Entry 6H14 (X-ray diffraction, 1.86 A resolution); this record covers chain B.

# Chain B
Molecule: Acetylcholinesterase
From: Tetronarce californica
Notes: EC 3.1.1.7
Reference sequence: P04058 (ACES_TETCF); residues 1-565 here correspond to UniProt positions 22-586 (UniProt number = residue number + 21)
Amino-acid sequence (565 residues; each row starts with the number of its first residue):
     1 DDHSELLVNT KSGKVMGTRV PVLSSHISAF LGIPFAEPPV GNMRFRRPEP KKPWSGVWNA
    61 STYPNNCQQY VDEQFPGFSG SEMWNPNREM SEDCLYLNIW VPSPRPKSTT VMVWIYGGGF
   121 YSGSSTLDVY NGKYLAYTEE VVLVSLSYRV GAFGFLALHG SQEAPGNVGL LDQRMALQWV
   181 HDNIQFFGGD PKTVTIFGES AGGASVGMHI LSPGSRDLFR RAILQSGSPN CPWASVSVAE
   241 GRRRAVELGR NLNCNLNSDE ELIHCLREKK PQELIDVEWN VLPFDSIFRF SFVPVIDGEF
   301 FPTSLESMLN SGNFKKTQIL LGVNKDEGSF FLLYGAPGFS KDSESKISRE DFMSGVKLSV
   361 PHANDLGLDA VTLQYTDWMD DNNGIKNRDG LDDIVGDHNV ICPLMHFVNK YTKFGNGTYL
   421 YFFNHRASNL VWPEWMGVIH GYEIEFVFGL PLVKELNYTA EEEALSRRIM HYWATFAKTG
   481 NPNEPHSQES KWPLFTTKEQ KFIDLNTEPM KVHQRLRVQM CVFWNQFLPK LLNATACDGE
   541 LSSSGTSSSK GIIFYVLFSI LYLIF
Unresolved in the structure: 1-3, 488-489, 536-565
UniProt features mapped onto this chain:
  - active site: S200 (Acyl-ester intermediate), E327 (Charge relay system), H440 (Charge relay system)
  - lipidation: S543 (GPI-anchor amidated serine)
  - glycosylation (N-linked (GlcNAc...) asparagine): N59, N416, N457, N533
Disulfide bonds: C67-C94, C254-C265, C402-C521
Covalent attachments: N-acetylglucosamine (NAG) linked to N59, N416, N457
Residues lining bound ligands: FW8 (1-[(10BS)-6-oxidanylidene-2,3,4,10B-tetrahydro-1H-pyrido[2,1-a]isoindol-10-yl]-3-[4-[1-[2-(1,2,3,4-tetrahydroacridin-9-ylamino)ethyl]-1,2,3-triazol-4-yl]pyridin-2-yl]urea): Y70, D72, Q74, G80, W84, G117, G118, Y121, E199, S200, W279, N280, L282, F284, D285, S286, I287, F288, R289, F290, F330, F331, Y334, G335, W432, I439, H440, G441, Y442
From the paper describing this entry:
  - binding site for FW8: W84, W279, L282, F288, F290, F330, Y334, W432, H440, Y442

# Overview
Ligands of chain B: compound FW8. Covalently linked N-acetylglucosamine: at N59, N416 and N457. Curated
annotation (UniProt) lists 3 active-site residues. From the paper: a binding site for FW8 at W84, W279 and
L282 among others.
Chain B is Acetylcholinesterase (Tetronarce californica); the structure, Crystal structure of TcACHE complexed
to
1-(6-oxo-1,2,3,4,6,10b-hexahydropyrido[2,1-a]isoindol-10-yl)-3-(4-(1-(2-((1,2,3,4-tetrahydroacridin-9-yl)amino)ethyl)-1H-1,2,3-triazol-4-yl)pyridin-2-yl)urea,
was determined by X-ray diffraction (same publication as 6H12 and 6H13).
